3QF7 - chains A and C; structure by X-ray diffraction, 1.90 A resolution.

Chain A:
Molecule: Rad50
From: Thermotoga maritima
Notes: fragment: nucleotide binding domain, and 686-852
Reference sequence: Q9X1X1 (RAD50_THEMA); residue numbers follow UniProt; this construct covers 1-190, 686-852
Sequence (365 residues; each row starts with the number of its first residue; note: 487 numbers in that range are skipped by the numbering (no residue carries them; nothing is unmodelled there)):
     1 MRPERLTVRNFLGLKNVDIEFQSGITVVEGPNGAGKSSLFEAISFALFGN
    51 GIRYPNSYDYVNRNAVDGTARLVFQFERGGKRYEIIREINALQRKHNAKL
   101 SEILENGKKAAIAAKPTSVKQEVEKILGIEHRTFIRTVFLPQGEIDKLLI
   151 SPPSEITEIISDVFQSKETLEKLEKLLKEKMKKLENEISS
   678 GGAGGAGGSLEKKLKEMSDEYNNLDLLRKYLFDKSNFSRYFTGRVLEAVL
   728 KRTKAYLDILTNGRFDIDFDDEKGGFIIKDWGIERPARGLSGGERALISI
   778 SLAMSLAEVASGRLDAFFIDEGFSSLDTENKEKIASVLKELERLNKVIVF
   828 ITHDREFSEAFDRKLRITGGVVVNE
Unresolved in the structure: 678-683, 851-852
Sequence notes: linker (678-685)
Metal / ion sites: Mg2+: Ser37, Gln142 (together with AMP-PNP)
Ligand contacts: AMP-PNP (ANP; phosphoaminophosphonic acid-adenylate ester): Leu12, Gly13, Pro31, Asn32, Gly33, Ala34, Gly35, Lys36, Ser37, Ser38, Arg53, Tyr54, Asp59, Tyr60, Val61, Asn62, Arg63, Asn64, Gln142, Glu798, His830
Swiss-Prot annotation at these positions:
  - binding site (ATP): Asn32, Gly33, Ala34, Gly35, Lys36, Ser37, Ser38, Arg53, Tyr54, Asp59, Val61, Arg63
  - binding site (Mg(2+)): Ser37, Gln142, Asp797
Reported in the primary citation:
  - Mg2+ coordination: Ser37, Gln142
  - catalytic residues: Glu798, Ser802, His830
  - conformationally variable residues (helix shift): Gln142
  - self-association interface (contacts with another copy of this molecule); pairs are residue here / residue on that copy: Asp804-His830

Chain C:
Molecule: Mre11
From: Thermotoga maritima
Notes: fragment: C-terminal helix-loop-helix motif
Reference sequence: Q9X1X0 (Q9X1X0_THEMA); residues 343-385 here correspond to UniProt positions 337-379 (UniProt number = residue number - 6)
Sequence (50 residues; row label = number of the first residue in the row):
   343 KEELDKLDYFELFKEYLKKREENHEKLLKILDELLDEVKKSEAGHHHHHH
Unresolved in the structure: 343-348, 384-392
Sequence notes: expression tag (386-392)

Chain A / chain C interface:
Contacting residue pairs - 38 pairs, chain A then chain C:
  Gln165(A) - Tyr351(C)
  Leu170(A) - Tyr351(C)  hydrophobic
  Leu170(A) - Phe352(C)  hydrophobic
  Lys172(A) - Val380(C)
  Leu173(A) - Phe352(C)  hydrophobic
  Leu173(A) - Leu376(C)  hydrophobic
  Leu173(A) - Val380(C)  hydrophobic
  Leu176(A) - Leu376(C)
  Leu176(A) - Glu379(C)
  Leu177(A) - Leu376(C)  hydrophobic
  Lys180(A) - Leu376(C)
  Lys180(A) - Glu379(C)  salt bridge
  Asn700(A) - Lys368(C)
  Asn700(A) - Leu369(C)
  Asn700(A) - Ile372(C)
  Leu701(A) - Ile372(C)  hydrophobic
  Leu703(A) - Glu363(C)
  Leu703(A) - Leu369(C)  hydrophobic
  Leu704(A) - Phe355(C)  hydrophobic
  Leu704(A) - Ile372(C)  hydrophobic
  Leu704(A) - Leu376(C)  hydrophobic
  Tyr707(A) - Phe355(C)  hydrophobic
  Tyr707(A) - Tyr358(C)  hydrophobic
  Tyr707(A) - Leu359(C)  hydrophobic
  Tyr707(A) - Arg362(C)
  Tyr707(A) - Glu363(C)  hydrogen bond
  Leu708(A) - Phe355(C)  hydrophobic
  Asn713(A) - Tyr358(C)
  Asn713(A) - Arg362(C)  hydrogen bond
  Phe714(A) - Tyr351(C)
  Phe714(A) - Leu354(C)
  Phe714(A) - Phe355(C)
  Phe714(A) - Tyr358(C)  hydrogen bond (backbone-side chain)
  Tyr717(A) - Tyr358(C)  hydrophobic
  Phe718(A) - Leu349(C)
  Phe718(A) - Tyr351(C)  hydrophobic
  Phe718(A) - Leu354(C)  hydrophobic
  Arg790(A) - Leu349(C)  hydrogen bond (side chain-backbone)
Interface residues without a listed pair, chain A (21 interface residues in all): Phe164, Thr169, Arg721
Interface residues without a listed pair, chain C (19 interface residues in all): Asp350, Lys361, Leu373, Leu377

In short:
The interface between chain A and chain C involves 21 residues on one side and 19 on the other; the contacts
include 4 hydrogen bonds and 1 salt bridge. Polar pairs include Lys180(A)-Glu379(C), Tyr707(A)-Glu363(C) and
Asn713(A)-Arg362(C). Bound to chain A: AMP-PNP. The paper reports catalytic residues Glu798(A), Ser802(A) and
His830(A); Mg2+ coordination by Ser37(A) and Gln142(A).
Here chain A is Rad50 and chain C is Mre11, both from Thermotoga maritima. Entry 3QF7 (The Mre11:Rad50 complex
forms an ATP dependent molecular clamp in DNA double-strand break repair) was determined by X-ray diffraction
(same publication as 3QG5).
